4Y7W - chains S and T of the 34 polymer chains in the assembly; structure by X-ray diffraction, 2.50 A resolution.

== Chain S ==
Name: Proteasome subunit alpha type-6
From: Saccharomyces cerevisiae
Notes: EC 3.4.25.1
UniProtKB: P40302 (PSA6_YEAST); residues 0-233 here correspond to UniProt positions 1-234 (UniProt number = residue number + 1)
Chain sequence (234 residues; each row starts with the number of its first residue; numbering starts at 0):
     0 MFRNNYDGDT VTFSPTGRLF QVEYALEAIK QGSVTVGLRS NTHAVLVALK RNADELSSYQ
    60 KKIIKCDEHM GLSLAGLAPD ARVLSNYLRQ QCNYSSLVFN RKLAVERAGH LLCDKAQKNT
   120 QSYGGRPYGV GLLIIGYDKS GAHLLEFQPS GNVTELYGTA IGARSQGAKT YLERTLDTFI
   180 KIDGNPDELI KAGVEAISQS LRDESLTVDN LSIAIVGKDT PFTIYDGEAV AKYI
Not modelled in the structure: 0-2
UniProt features mapped onto this chain:
  - modified residue: Ser13 (Phosphoserine)
  - cross-link: Lys190 (Glycyl lysine isopeptide (Lys-Gly) (interchain with G-Cter in ubiquitin))

== Chain T ==
Name: Probable proteasome subunit alpha type-7
From: Saccharomyces cerevisiae
Notes: EC 3.4.25.1
UniProtKB: P21242 (PSA7_YEAST); residues -3 to 284 here correspond to UniProt positions 1-288 (UniProt number = residue number + 4)
Chain sequence (288 residues; numbered -3 to 284; the number before each row is that of its first residue; numbers below 1 keep their minus sign (Met-3 is residue -3)):
    -3 MTSIGTGYDL SNSVFSPDGR NFQVEYAVKA VENGTTSIGI KCNDGVVFAV EKLITSKLLV
    57 PQKNVKIQVV DRHIGCVYSG LIPDGRHLVN RGREEAASFK KLYKTPIPIP AFADRLGQYV
   117 QAHTLYNSVR PFGVSTIFGG VDKNGAHLYM LEPSGSYWGY KGAATGKGRQ SAKAELEKLV
   177 DHHPEGLSAR EAVKQAAKII YLAHEDNKEK DFELEISWCS LSETNGLHKF VKGDLLQEAI
   237 DFAQKEINGD DDEDEDDSDN VMSSDDENAP VATNANATTD QEGDIHLE
Not modelled in the structure: -3 to 1, 245-284
UniProt features mapped onto this chain:
  - modified residue: Thr-2 (N-acetylthreonine)

== How chain S and chain T interact ==
Residue-residue contacts - 63 pairs, chain S then chain T:
  Asn4(S) - Leu6(T)
  Tyr5(S) - Asp5(T)  hydrogen bond
  Tyr5(S) - Leu6(T)  hydrophobic
  Tyr5(S) - Tyr22(T)  hydrophobic
  Thr9(S) - Arg126(T)
  Val10(S) - Gln19(T)
  Val10(S) - Asn123(T)
  Val10(S) - Ser124(T)
  Val10(S) - Val125(T)
  Val10(S) - Arg126(T)
  Thr11(S) - Leu6(T)
  Thr11(S) - Gln19(T)
  Phe12(S) - Gln19(T)  hydrogen bond (backbone-side chain)
  Phe12(S) - Tyr22(T)
  Phe12(S) - Ala23(T)  hydrophobic
  Phe12(S) - Arg126(T)
  Phe12(S) - Pro127(T)
  Ser13(S) - Tyr22(T)
  Pro14(S) - Tyr22(T)  hydrophobic
  Pro14(S) - Lys25(T)
  Thr15(S) - Lys25(T)
  Gly16(S) - Tyr22(T)
  Gly16(S) - Lys25(T)
  Gly16(S) - Ala26(T)
  Leu18(S) - Leu77(T)  hydrophobic
  Leu18(S) - Arg126(T)
  His109(S) - Arg82(T)  hydrogen bond
  Cys112(S) - Arg82(T)
  Asp113(S) - Arg82(T)  salt bridge
  Asp113(S) - Asn86(T)
  Gln116(S) - Pro79(T)
  Gln116(S) - Asp80(T)
  Gln116(S) - His83(T)  hydrogen bond
  Thr119(S) - Arg126(T)  hydrogen bond (backbone-side chain)
  Gln120(S) - His119(T)
  Gln120(S) - Val125(T)
  Gln120(S) - Arg126(T)  hydrogen bond (backbone-backbone)
  Gln120(S) - Phe128(T)
  Ser121(S) - Ser124(T)
  Tyr122(S) - Ser124(T)  hydrogen bond (backbone-backbone)
  Ser149(S) - Pro79(T)
  Gly150(S) - Pro79(T)
  Asn151(S) - Ile78(T)
  Asn151(S) - Pro79(T)
  Thr153(S) - Leu55(T)
  Thr153(S) - Asn60(T)
  Glu154(S) - Val56(T)
  Glu154(S) - Lys59(T)
  Glu154(S) - Asn60(T)  hydrogen bond (backbone-side chain)
  Leu155(S) - Leu54(T)
  Leu155(S) - Leu55(T)  hydrophobic
  Leu155(S) - Val56(T)
  Tyr156(S) - Leu54(T)  hydrogen bond (backbone-backbone)
  Tyr156(S) - Leu55(T)
  Tyr156(S) - Val56(T)
  Tyr156(S) - Pro57(T)
  Gly157(S) - Leu54(T)
  Lys168(S) - Leu54(T)
  Leu171(S) - Leu54(T)
  Glu172(S) - Ser52(T)  hydrogen bond
  Glu172(S) - Lys53(T)  hydrogen bond (side chain-backbone)
  Glu172(S) - Leu54(T)
  Leu175(S) - Lys53(T)
Interface residues without a listed pair, chain S (37 interface residues in all): Arg38, Glu105, Lys117, His142, Val152, Phe178
Interface residues without a listed pair, chain T (30 interface residues in all): Gly129

== In short ==
The interface between chain S and chain T involves 37 residues on one side and 30 on the other, with 11
hydrogen bonds and 1 salt bridge. Among the polar pairs are Asp113(S)-Arg82(T), Tyr5(S)-Asp5(T) and
Phe12(S)-Gln19(T).
Here chain S is Proteasome subunit alpha type-6 and chain T is Probable proteasome subunit alpha type-7, both
from Saccharomyces cerevisiae. Entry 4Y7W (Yeast 20S proteasome in complex with Ac-LAE-ep) was determined by
X-ray diffraction together with 4Y69, 4Y6A, 4Y6V, 4Y6Z, 4Y70, 4Y74 and 34 further entries from the same study.
